Entry 7LSK (X-ray diffraction, 2.70 A resolution); this record covers chains A and E of the 3 polymer chains in the assembly.

# Chain A
Name: Reverse transcriptase p66
Organism: Human immunodeficiency virus type 1
Notes: EC 2.7.7.49, 2.7.7.7, 3.1.26.13
UniProt: P03366 (POL_HV1B1); residues 1-555 here correspond to UniProt positions 600-1154 (UniProt number = residue number + 599)
Chain sequence (555 residues; each row starts with the number of its first residue):
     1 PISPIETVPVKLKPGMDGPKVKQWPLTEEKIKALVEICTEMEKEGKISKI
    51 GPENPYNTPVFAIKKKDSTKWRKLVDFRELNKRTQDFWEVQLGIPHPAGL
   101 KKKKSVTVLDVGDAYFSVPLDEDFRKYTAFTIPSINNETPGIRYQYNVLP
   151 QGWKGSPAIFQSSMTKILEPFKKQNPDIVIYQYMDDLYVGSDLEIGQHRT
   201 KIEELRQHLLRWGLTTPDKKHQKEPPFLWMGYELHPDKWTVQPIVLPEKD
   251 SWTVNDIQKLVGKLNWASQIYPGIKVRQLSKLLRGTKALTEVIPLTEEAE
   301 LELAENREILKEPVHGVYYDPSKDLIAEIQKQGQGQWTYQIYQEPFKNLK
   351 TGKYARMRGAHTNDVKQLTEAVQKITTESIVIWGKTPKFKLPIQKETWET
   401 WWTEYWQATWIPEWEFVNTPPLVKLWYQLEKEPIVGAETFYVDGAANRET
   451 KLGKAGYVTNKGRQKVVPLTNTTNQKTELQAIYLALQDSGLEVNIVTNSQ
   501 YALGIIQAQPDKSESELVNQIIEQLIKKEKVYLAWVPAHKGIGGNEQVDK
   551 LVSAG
Unresolved in the structure: 555
Sequence notes: engineered mutation Ser280 (Cys879 in P03366), Asn498 (Asp1097 in P03366)
Ion coordination: Ca2+: Asp110, Val111, Asp185 (together with XRF)
Residues lining bound ligands: XRF (1-{2-deoxy-5-O-[(S)-hydroxy{[(S)-hydroxy(phosphonooxy)phosphoryl]oxy}phosphoryl]-beta-L-erythro-pentofuranosyl}-5-methylpyrimidine-2,4(1H,3H)-dione): Lys65, Arg72, Asp110, Val111, Gly112, Asp113, Ala114, Tyr115, Gln151, Met184, Asp185, Lys220
What the authors report for this chain:
  - conformationally variable residues: Tyr115
  - binding site for XRF: Tyr115
  - catalytic residues: Asp185 (citing earlier work)

# Chain E
Molecule: DNA/RNA
Sequence (38 nucleotides; numbered -3 to 34; the number before each row is that of its first residue; numbers below 1 keep their minus sign (DT-3 is residue -3)):
    -3 TAATACCCCCCCTTCGGTGCTTTGCACCGAAGGGGGGG
Unresolved in the structure: -3 to -1
Modified / non-standard residues: OMC (o2'-methylycytidine-5'-monophosphate) at position 3; OMC (o2'-methylycytidine-5'-monophosphate) at position 5
Residues lining bound ligands: XRF (1-{2-deoxy-5-O-[(S)-hydroxy{[(S)-hydroxy(phosphonooxy)phosphoryl]oxy}phosphoryl]-beta-L-erythro-pentofuranosyl}-5-methylpyrimidine-2,4(1H,3H)-dione): DA1, DC2, DG34

# Interface between chain A and chain E
Contacting residue pairs (69):
  Trp24(A) - DT0(E)  stacking on the base
  Phe61(A) - DA1(E)  sugar contact
  Leu74(A) - DA1(E)  base contact
  Val75(A) - DA1(E)  sugar contact
  Asp76(A) - DA1(E)  sugar contact
  Arg78(A) - DT0(E)  sugar contact
  Arg78(A) - DA1(E)  phosphate contact
  Arg78(A) - DC2(E)  phosphate contact
  Asn81(A) - DC2(E)  sugar contact
  Glu89(A) - OMC_3(E)  hydrogen bond to the sugar
  Glu89(A) - DC4(E)  phosphate contact
  Gln91(A) - DC4(E)  sugar contact
  Leu92(A) - OMC_5(E)  sugar contact
  Ile94(A) - DC4(E)  base contact
  Ile94(A) - OMC_5(E)  base contact
  Ile94(A) - DG32(E)  base contact
  Tyr115(A) - DG34(E)  hydrogen bond to the base
  Gly152(A) - DA1(E)  base contact
  Gly152(A) - DC2(E)  sugar contact
  Trp153(A) - DC2(E)  sugar contact
  Lys154(A) - DC2(E)  phosphate contact
  Lys154(A) - OMC_3(E)  sugar contact
  Pro157(A) - DC2(E)  base contact
  Pro157(A) - OMC_3(E)  sugar contact
  Tyr183(A) - DC4(E)  base contact
  Tyr183(A) - DG33(E)  hydrogen bond to the base
  Tyr183(A) - DG34(E)  sugar contact
  Met184(A) - DG34(E)  phosphate contact
  Asp185(A) - DG34(E)  hydrogen bond to the phosphate
  Asp186(A) - DG34(E)  hydrogen bond to the phosphate
  Met230(A) - DG33(E)  sugar contact
  Met230(A) - DG34(E)  hydrogen bond to the phosphate
  Gly231(A) - DG33(E)  phosphate contact
  Asn255(A) - DG30(E)  hydrogen bond to the phosphate
  Gln258(A) - DG29(E)  phosphate contact
  Gln258(A) - DG30(E)  sugar contact
  Lys259(A) - DG30(E)  phosphate contact
  Lys259(A) - DG31(E)  salt bridge to the phosphate
  Gly262(A) - DG31(E)  sugar contact
  Lys263(A) - DG31(E)  phosphate contact
  Lys263(A) - DG32(E)  phosphate contact
  Asn265(A) - DC7(E)  sugar contact
  Trp266(A) - DG32(E)  sugar contact
  Ser280(A) - DC8(E)  phosphate contact
  Ser280(A) - DT9(E)  phosphate contact
  Arg284(A) - DT9(E)  salt bridge to the phosphate
  Arg284(A) - DT10(E)  phosphate contact
  Gly285(A) - DT9(E)  phosphate contact
  Gly285(A) - DT10(E)  hydrogen bond to the phosphate
  Leu289(A) - DG29(E)  phosphate contact
  Leu289(A) - DG30(E)  phosphate contact
  Lys353(A) - DC7(E)  hydrogen bond to the phosphate
  Lys353(A) - DC8(E)  salt bridge to the phosphate
  Ala355(A) - DC8(E)  phosphate contact
  Arg358(A) - DC24(E)  salt bridge to the phosphate
  Gly359(A) - DC23(E)  phosphate contact
  Ala360(A) - DC23(E)  hydrogen bond to the phosphate
  His361(A) - DA22(E)  salt bridge to the phosphate
  Lys374(A) - DC7(E)  salt bridge to the phosphate
  Arg448(A) - DT19(E)  salt bridge to the phosphate
  Thr473(A) - DG20(E)  hydrogen bond to the phosphate
  Thr473(A) - DC21(E)  hydrogen bond to the phosphate
  Gln475(A) - DG20(E)  phosphate contact
  Gln475(A) - DC21(E)  sugar contact
  Lys476(A) - DC21(E)  phosphate contact
  Gln500(A) - DT17(E)  sugar contact
  Tyr501(A) - DC21(E)  phosphate contact
  Tyr501(A) - DA22(E)  hydrogen bond to the phosphate
  Ile505(A) - DA22(E)  phosphate contact
Also at the interface, not in a pair above, chain A (56 interface residues in all): Ile63, Gly93, Gln151, Gln161, Gln242, Lys281, Leu283, Arg356, Lys451
Also at the interface, not in a pair above, chain E (25 interface residues in all): DC6, DT18

# Overview
56 residues of chain A and 25 residues of chain E are in contact, with 13 hydrogen bonds, 7 salt bridges and 1
aromatic stacking contact. Among the polar pairs are Tyr115(A)-DG34(E), Tyr183(A)-DG33(E) and
Glu89(A)-OMC_3(E). The paper reports the catalytic residue Asp185(A); a binding site for XRF at Tyr115(A).
Chain A is Reverse transcriptase p66 (Human immunodeficiency virus type 1) and chain E is DNA/RNA; the
structure, Structure of HIV-1 Reverse Transcriptase in complex with DNA, L-dTTP, and CA(2+) ion, was
determined by X-ray diffraction, deposited together with 7LRI, 7LRM, 7LRX and 7LRY.
